5KZS - chain A; structure by X-ray diffraction, 2.30 A resolution.

# Chain A
Protein: Putative cell surface protein, similar to internalin proteins
Source organism: Listeria monocytogenes EGD-e
Reference sequence: Q8Y5N0 (Q8Y5N0_LISMO); residues 30-367 here = UniProt positions 30-367
Amino-acid sequence (340 residues; row label = number of the first residue in the row):
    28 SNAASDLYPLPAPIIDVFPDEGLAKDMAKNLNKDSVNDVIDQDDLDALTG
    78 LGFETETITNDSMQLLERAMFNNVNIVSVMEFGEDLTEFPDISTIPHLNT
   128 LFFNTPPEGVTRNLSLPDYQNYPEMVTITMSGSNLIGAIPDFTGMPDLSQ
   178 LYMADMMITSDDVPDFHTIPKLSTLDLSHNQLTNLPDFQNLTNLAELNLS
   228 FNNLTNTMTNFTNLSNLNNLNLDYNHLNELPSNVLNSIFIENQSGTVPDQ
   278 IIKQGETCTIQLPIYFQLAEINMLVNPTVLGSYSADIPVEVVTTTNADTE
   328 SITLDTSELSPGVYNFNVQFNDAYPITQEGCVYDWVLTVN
Unresolved in the structure: 28-31
Construct notes: expression tag (28-29)
Modified / non-standard residues: Mse54, Mse90, Mse97, Mse107, Mse152, Mse157, Mse172, Mse180, Mse183, Mse184, Mse235, Mse300 (selenomethionine; parent Met)

# Overview
Chain A is Putative cell surface protein, similar to internalin proteins (Listeria monocytogenes EGD-e); the
structure, Listeria monocytogenes internalin-like protein lmo2027, was determined by X-ray diffraction (same
publication as 5HL3).
